6VDK - chains D and I of the 12 polymer chains in the assembly; structure by electron microscopy, 4.50 A resolution (low resolution: residue-level contacts below are approximate; hydrogen-bond / salt-bridge calls are withheld).

[Chain D (and I)]
Molecule: Integrase
From: Human immunodeficiency virus 1
Notes: EC 2.7.7.-; chain I of this document is another copy of the same molecule, construct and numbering; everything in this record applies to it too
UniProtKB: F2WR39 (F2WR39_9HIV1); residue numbers follow UniProt; this construct covers 1-288
Chain sequence (364 residues; each row starts with the number of its first residue; numbers below 1 keep their minus sign (Gly-75 is residue -75)):
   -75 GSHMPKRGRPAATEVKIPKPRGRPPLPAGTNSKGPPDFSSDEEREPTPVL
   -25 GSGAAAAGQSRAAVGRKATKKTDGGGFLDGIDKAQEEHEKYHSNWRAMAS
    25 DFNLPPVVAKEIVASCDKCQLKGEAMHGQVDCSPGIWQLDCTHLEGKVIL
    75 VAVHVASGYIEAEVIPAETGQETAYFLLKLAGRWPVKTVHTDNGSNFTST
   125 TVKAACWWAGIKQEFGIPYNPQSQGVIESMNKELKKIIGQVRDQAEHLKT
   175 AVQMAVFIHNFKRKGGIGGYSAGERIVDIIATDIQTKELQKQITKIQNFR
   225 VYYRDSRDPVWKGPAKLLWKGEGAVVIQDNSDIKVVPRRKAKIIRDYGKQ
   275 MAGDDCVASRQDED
Not modelled in the structure: -75 to 1, 49-55, 271-288 (chain I: -75 to 220, 277-288)
Sequence notes: expression tag (-75 to 0)

[Chain D / chain I interface]
Residue-residue contacts - 11 pairs, chain D then chain I:
  Pro30(D) with Gln274(I)
  Ala205(D) with Tyr271(I)
  Ile208(D) with Tyr271(I)
  Gln209(D) with Arg269(I); Tyr271(I)
  Glu212(D) with Tyr271(I)
  Leu213(D) with Gln274(I)
  Gln216(D) with Gln274(I)
  Trp243(D) with Gln274(I); Met275(I)
  Lys244(D) with Met275(I)
Other interface residues (no listed pair), chain D (10 interface residues in all): Pro29
Other interface residues (no listed pair), chain I (5 interface residues in all): Gly272

[Summary]
The interface between chain D and chain I involves 10 residues on one side and 5 on the other.
Both chains are Integrase (Human immunodeficiency virus 1). Entry 6VDK (CryoEM structure of HIV-1 conserved
Intasome Core) was determined by electron microscopy, deposited together with 6U8Q.
